PDB entry 8ZXP | electron microscopy, 3.09 A resolution | chains A and C of the 3 polymer chains in the assembly

[Chain A (and C)]
Protein: Trimethylamine transporter
From: Myroides profundi
Notes: chain C of this document is another copy of the same molecule, construct and numbering; everything in this record applies to it too
Reference sequence: A0A0B5RUB0 (TMAT_MYRPR); numbering as in UniProt (aligned over 1-529)
Chain sequence (539 residues; each row starts with the number of its first residue):
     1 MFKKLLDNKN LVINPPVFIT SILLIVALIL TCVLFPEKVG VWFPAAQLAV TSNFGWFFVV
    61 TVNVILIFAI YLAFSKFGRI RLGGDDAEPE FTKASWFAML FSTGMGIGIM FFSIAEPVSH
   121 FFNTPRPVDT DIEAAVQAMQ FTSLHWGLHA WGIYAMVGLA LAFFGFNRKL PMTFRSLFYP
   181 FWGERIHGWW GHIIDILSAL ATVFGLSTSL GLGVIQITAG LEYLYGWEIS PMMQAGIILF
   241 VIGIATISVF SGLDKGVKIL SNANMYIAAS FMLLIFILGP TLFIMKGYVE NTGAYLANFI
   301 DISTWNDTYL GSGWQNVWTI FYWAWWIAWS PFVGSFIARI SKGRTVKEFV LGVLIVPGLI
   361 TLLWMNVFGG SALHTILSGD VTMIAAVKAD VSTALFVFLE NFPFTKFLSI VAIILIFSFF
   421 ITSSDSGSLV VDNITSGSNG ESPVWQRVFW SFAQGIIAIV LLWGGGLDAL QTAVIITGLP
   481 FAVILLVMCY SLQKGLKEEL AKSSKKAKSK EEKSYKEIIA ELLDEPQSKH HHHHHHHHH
Disordered / not traced: 1-10, 505-539
Sequence notes: expression tag (530-539)
Ligand contacts: N,N-dimethylmethanamine (KEN): Gly104, Met105, Gly106, Ile107, Gly108, Tyr154, Trp325, Trp326, Trp329
Reported in the primary citation:
  - contacts within the chain: Ser95-Asn262
  - binding site for N,N-dimethylmethanamine: Trp325, Trp326, Trp329
  - conformationally variable residues (side-chain flip): Trp326

[How chain A and chain C interact]
Pairs across the interface - 30 pairs, chain A then chain C:
  Ile132(A) with Tyr309(C), hydrophobic; Leu310(C), hydrophobic
  Ala135(A) with Tyr309(C), hydrophobic
  Val136(A) with Tyr309(C), hydrophobic
  Met139(A) with Tyr309(C)
  Leu282(A) with Ser52(C); Trp56(C)
  Phe283(A) with Thr308(C); Tyr309(C), hydrophobic
  Met285(A) with Trp56(C), hydrophobic
  Lys286(A) with Trp56(C); Asn306(C), hydrogen bond (backbone-side chain); Asp307(C); Thr308(C)
  Gly287(A) with Thr308(C)
  Val289(A) with Val60(C), hydrophobic; Thr304(C); Asn306(C)
  Glu290(A) with Thr304(C); Trp305(C); Asn306(C), hydrogen bond (side chain-backbone); Asp307(C), hydrogen bond (side chain-backbone); Thr308(C), hydrogen bond (side chain-backbone); Tyr309(C)
  Asn291(A) with Tyr309(C), hydrogen bond
  Gly293(A) with Ile300(C); Thr304(C)
  Ala297(A) with Ile300(C), hydrophobic; Asp301(C)
  Leu377(A) with Tyr309(C), hydrophobic
Other interface residues (no listed pair), chain A (17 interface residues in all): Ala294, Leu296
Other interface residues (no listed pair), chain C (14 interface residues in all): Asn53, Val59

[Summary]
The interface between chain A and chain C involves 17 residues on one side and 14 on the other; the contacts
include 5 hydrogen bonds. Polar contacts include Lys286(A)-Asn306(C), Glu290(A)-Asn306(C) and
Glu290(A)-Asp307(C). Chain A binds N,N-dimethylmethanamine. The paper reports a binding site for
N,N-dimethylmethanamine at Trp325(A), Trp326(A) and Trp329(A); conformational variability at Trp326(A).
Chain A and chain C are both Trimethylamine transporter (Myroides profundi); the structure, Cryo-EM structure
of TmaT-TMA complexes, was determined by electron microscopy, deposited together with 8ZW8 and 8ZXK.
